PDB entry 4YLP | X-ray diffraction, 5.50 A resolution (low resolution: residue-level contacts below are approximate; hydrogen-bond / salt-bridge calls are withheld) | chains F and 1 of the 9 polymer chains in the assembly

== Chain F ==
Protein: RNA polymerase sigma factor RpoD
Source organism: Escherichia coli
UniProtKB: P00579 (RPOD_ECOLI); numbering as in UniProt (aligned over 1-613)
Chain sequence (628 residues; row label = number of the first residue in the row; numbers below 1 keep their minus sign (Met-14 is residue -14)):
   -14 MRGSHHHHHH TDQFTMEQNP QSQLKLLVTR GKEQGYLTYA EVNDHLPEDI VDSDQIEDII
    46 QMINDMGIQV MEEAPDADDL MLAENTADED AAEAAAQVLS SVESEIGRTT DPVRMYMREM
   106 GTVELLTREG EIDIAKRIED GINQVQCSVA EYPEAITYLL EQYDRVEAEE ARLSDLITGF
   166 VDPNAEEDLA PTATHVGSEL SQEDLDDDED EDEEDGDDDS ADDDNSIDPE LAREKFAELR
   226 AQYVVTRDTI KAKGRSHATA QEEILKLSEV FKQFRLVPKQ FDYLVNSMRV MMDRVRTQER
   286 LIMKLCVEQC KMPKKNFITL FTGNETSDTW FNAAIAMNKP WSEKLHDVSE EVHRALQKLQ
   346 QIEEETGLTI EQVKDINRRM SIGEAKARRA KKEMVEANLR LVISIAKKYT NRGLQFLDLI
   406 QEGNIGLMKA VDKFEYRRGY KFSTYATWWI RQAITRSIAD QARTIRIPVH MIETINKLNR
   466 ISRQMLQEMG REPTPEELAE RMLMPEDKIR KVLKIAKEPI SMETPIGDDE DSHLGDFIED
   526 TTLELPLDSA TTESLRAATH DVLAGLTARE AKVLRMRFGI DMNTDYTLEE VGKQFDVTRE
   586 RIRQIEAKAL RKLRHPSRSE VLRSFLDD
Not modelled in the structure: -14 to 78, 172-209
Sequence notes: expression tag (-14 to 0)
Swiss-Prot annotation at these positions:
  - DNA-binding region: Leu573 to Ala592 (H-T-H motif)
  - region: Arg584 to Arg599 (Interaction with anti-sigma factors)
  - motif: Asp403 to Gln406 (Interaction with polymerase core subunit RpoC)
  - site: Arg562 (Interaction with anti-sigma factors)
Reported in the primary citation:
  - binding site for NT strand DNA (chain 1): Trp433

== Chain 1 ==
Molecule: NT strand DNA
Sequence (49 nucleotides; row label = number of the first residue in the row):
    12 ACTTGACATC CACCTCACGT ATGCTATAAT GTGTGCAGTC TGACGCGGC

== Interface between chain F and chain 1 ==
Contacting residue pairs (53; chain F residue first):
  Arg99(F) - DT45(1)
  Met102(F) - DG42(1)
  Met102(F) - DT43(1)
  Met102(F) - DG44(1)
  Arg103(F) - DG42(1)
  Met105(F) - DG42(1)
  Gly106(F) - DG42(1)
  Leu110(F) - DT41(1)
  Ala382(F) - DT41(1)
  Asn383(F) - DT41(1)
  Arg385(F) - DT41(1)
  Arg385(F) - DG42(1)
  Leu386(F) - DT41(1)
  Ile388(F) - DG42(1)
  Ser389(F) - DT41(1)
  Ser389(F) - DG42(1)
  Lys392(F) - DG44(1)
  Arg397(F) - DG46(1)
  Phe401(F) - DT45(1)
  Phe401(F) - DG46(1)
  Lys418(F) - DC35(1)
  Phe419(F) - DA37(1)
  Arg423(F) - DA37(1)
  Lys426(F) - DA39(1)
  Lys426(F) - DA40(1)
  Lys426(F) - DT41(1)
  Ser428(F) - DA40(1)
  Ser428(F) - DT41(1)
  Thr429(F) - DT38(1)
  Thr429(F) - DA39(1)
  Thr429(F) - DA40(1)
  Tyr430(F) - DT36(1)
  Tyr430(F) - DA37(1)
  Thr432(F) - DA40(1)
  Trp433(F) - DT36(1)
  Trp433(F) - DA40(1)
  Trp434(F) - DC35(1)
  Trp434(F) - DT36(1)
  Gln437(F) - DC35(1)
  Gln437(F) - DT36(1)
  Arg441(F) - DT33(1)
  Arg441(F) - DG34(1)
  Arg451(F) - DT31(1)
  Arg451(F) - DA32(1)
  Pro453(F) - DT31(1)
  Val454(F) - DA32(1)
  Val454(F) - DT33(1)
  Met456(F) - DT31(1)
  Thr583(F) - DT14(1)
  Arg584(F) - DT15(1)
  Arg584(F) - DG16(1)
  Arg586(F) - DA12(1)
  Arg586(F) - DC13(1)
Other interface residues (no listed pair), chain F (43 interface residues in all): Thr112, Glu116, Thr395, Lys414, Glu420, Tyr425, His455, Arg554, Asp581
Other interface residues (no listed pair), chain 1 (22 interface residues in all): DC47

== In short ==
43 residues of chain F face 22 of chain 1 across their interface. The paper reports a binding site for NT
strand DNA (chain 1) at Trp433(F).
Here chain F is RNA polymerase sigma factor RpoD (Escherichia coli) and chain 1 is NT strand DNA. Entry 4YLP
(E. coli Transcription Initiation Complex - 16-bp spacer and 5-nt RNA) was determined by X-ray diffraction,
deposited together with 4YLN and 4YLO.
